Entry 8IBY (electron microscopy, 3.47 A resolution); this record covers chains E and C.

Chain E:
Molecule: 5'orf RNA
From: Bombyx mori
Sequence (226 nucleotides; numbered 23 to 323; 75 numbers in that range are skipped by the numbering (no residue carries them; nothing is unmodelled there); the number before each row is that of its first residue):
    23 UGUACACGUG GUAAACACGU GACAGCAGCC CCGAUGGACG GACCGCGAGG ACCGUCAAGC
    83 CUAGCAGGUA CCUUCGGGUG GGGCCUUGCG AUACCUGCGG GCGAACCCUG UGGUCGGGUU
   143 UGCAGCCCGG CCACAGUGGG UUUUUUUCCU GUUGCAAAAA AGUCAAAUAA AGAAAA
   247 UAGACCUACU GUGCGGGGUU CCG
   297 CCGGCGCUUG GACCUGCCAG UUCUGCG
Unresolved in the structure: 158-165, 247-253, 297-303, 318-323

Chain C:
Protein: Reverse transcriptase-like protein
From: Bombyx mori
UniProtKB: V9H052 (V9H052_BOMMO); residue numbers follow UniProt; this construct covers 1-1114
Chain sequence (1114 residues; numbered 1 to 1114; the number before each row is that of its first residue):
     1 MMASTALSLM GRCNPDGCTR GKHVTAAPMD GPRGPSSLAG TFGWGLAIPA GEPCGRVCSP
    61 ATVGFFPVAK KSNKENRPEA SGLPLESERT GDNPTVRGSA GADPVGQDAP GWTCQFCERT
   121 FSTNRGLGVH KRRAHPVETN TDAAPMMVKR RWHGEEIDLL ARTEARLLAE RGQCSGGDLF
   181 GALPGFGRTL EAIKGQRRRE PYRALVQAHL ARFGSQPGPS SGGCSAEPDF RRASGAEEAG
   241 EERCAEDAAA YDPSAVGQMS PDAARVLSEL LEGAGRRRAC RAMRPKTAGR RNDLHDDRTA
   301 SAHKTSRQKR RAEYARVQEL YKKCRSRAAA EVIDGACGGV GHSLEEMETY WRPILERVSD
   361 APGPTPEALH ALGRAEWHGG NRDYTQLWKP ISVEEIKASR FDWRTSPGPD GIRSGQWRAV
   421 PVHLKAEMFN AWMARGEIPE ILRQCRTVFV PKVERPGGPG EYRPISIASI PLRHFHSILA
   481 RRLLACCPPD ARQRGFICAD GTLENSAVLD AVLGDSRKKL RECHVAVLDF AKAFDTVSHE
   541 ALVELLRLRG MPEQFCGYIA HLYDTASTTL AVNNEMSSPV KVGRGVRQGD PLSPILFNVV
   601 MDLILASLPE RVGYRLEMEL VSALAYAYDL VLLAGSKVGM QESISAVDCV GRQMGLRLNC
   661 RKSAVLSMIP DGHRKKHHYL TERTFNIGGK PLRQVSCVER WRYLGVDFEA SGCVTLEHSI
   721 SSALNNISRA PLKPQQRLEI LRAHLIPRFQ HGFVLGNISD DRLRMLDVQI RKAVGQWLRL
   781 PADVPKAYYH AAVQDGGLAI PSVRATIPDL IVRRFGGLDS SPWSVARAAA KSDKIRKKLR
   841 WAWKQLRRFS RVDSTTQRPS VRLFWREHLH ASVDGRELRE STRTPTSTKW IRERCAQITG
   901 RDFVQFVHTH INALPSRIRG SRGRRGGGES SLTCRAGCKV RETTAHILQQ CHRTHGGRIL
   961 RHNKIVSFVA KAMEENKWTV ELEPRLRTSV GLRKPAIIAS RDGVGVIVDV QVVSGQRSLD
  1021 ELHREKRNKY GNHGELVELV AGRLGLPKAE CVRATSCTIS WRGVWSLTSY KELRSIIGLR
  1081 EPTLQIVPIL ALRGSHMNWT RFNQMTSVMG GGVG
Unresolved in the structure: 1-304, 375-384, 1108-1114
Sequence notes: conflict Tyr628 (Asp in V9H052), Ala996 (Asp in V9H052)
Metal / ion sites: Zn2+: Cys934, Cys938, His946, Cys951

How chain E and chain C interact:
Pairs across the interface (67):
  C45(E) with Arg840(C), base contact
  C51(E) with Arg848(C), salt bridge to the phosphate
  C52(E) with Arg848(C), salt bridge to the phosphate
  C53(E) with His868(C), salt bridge to the phosphate
  C54(E) with Lys786(C), salt bridge to the phosphate
  G55(E) with Arg764(C), hydrogen bond to the base; Met765(C), base contact
  A56(E) with Lys772(C), salt bridge to the phosphate
  A85(E) with Asp761(C), hydrogen bond to the sugar; Arg764(C), hydrogen bond to the base
  G86(E) with Asp761(C), phosphate contact; Met765(C), sugar contact
  C87(E) with Glu699(C), hydrogen bond to the sugar; Ser759(C), hydrogen bond to the phosphate; Asp761(C), phosphate contact; Arg762(C), hydrogen bond to the phosphate
  A88(E) with Ser696(C), sugar contact; Cys697(C), hydrogen bond to the sugar; Glu699(C), sugar contact
  G89(E) with Ser696(C), sugar contact
  G98(E) with Lys837(C), hydrogen bond to the sugar
  G99(E) with Lys837(C), salt bridge to the phosphate
  G121(E) with His718(C), hydrogen bond to the sugar
  U141(E) with Tyr350(C), sugar contact; Gly460(C), hydrogen bond to the sugar; Arg661(C), salt bridge to the phosphate; Lys662(C), salt bridge to the phosphate
  U142(E) with Tyr350(C), sugar contact; Ile354(C), phosphate contact; Arg357(C), phosphate contact; Lys532(C), salt bridge to the phosphate; Arg661(C), salt bridge to the phosphate
  U143(E) with Arg357(C), salt bridge to the phosphate; Arg657(C), salt bridge to the phosphate; Arg661(C), base contact
  G144(E) with Lys690(C), hydrogen bond to the base
  C148(E) with Gly457(C), hydrogen bond to the sugar
  C149(E) with Gly457(C), sugar contact
  U175(E) with Ser306(C), phosphate contact
  G176(E) with Ser306(C), hydrogen bond to the phosphate
  C177(E) with Arg310(C), salt bridge to the phosphate
  A178(E) with Arg310(C), salt bridge to the phosphate
  A179(E) with Tyr314(C), hydrogen bond to the base; Lys733(C), base contact
  A180(E) with Arg311(C), hydrogen bond to the base; Tyr314(C), base contact
  A181(E) with Arg311(C), hydrogen bond to the base
  U256(E) with Gly956(C), phosphate contact; Leu960(C), phosphate contact
  G257(E) with Ile959(C), phosphate contact; Leu960(C), phosphate contact; Asn963(C), hydrogen bond to the phosphate
  U258(E) with Asn963(C), phosphate contact; Ser967(C), phosphate contact; Lys971(C), hydrogen bond to the sugar; Glu974(C), base contact
  U265(E) with Arg311(C), hydrogen bond to the base
  U266(E) with Lys733(C), hydrogen bond to the base; Thr899(C), sugar contact; Arg901(C), hydrogen bond to the base
  C267(E) with Lys733(C), hydrogen bond to the sugar; Ala896(C), phosphate contact
  C268(E) with Ala896(C), phosphate contact
  G269(E) with Lys322(C), phosphate contact
  G307(E) with Lys964(C), phosphate contact; Arg1093(C), hydrogen bond to the sugar
  C309(E) with Met1097(C), phosphate contact
Interface residues without a listed pair, chain E (42 interface residues in all): G90, G140, A182, A308
Interface residues without a listed pair, chain C (55 interface residues in all): Thr305, Arg307, Gly458, Arg584, Tyr679, Arg693, Thr715, Asn757, Val768, Gln897, Ala970

Overview:
The interface between chain E and chain C involves 42 residues on one side and 55 on the other, with 23
hydrogen bonds and 14 salt bridges. Polar pairs include G55(E)-Arg764(C), A85(E)-Arg764(C) and
G144(E)-Lys690(C). Cys934(C), Cys938(C), His946(C) and Cys951(C) form the Zn2+ site.
Chain E is 5'orf RNA and chain C is Reverse transcriptase-like protein, both from Bombyx mori; the structure,
Structure of R2 with 5'ORF, was determined by electron microscopy together with 8IBW, 8IBX and 8IBZ from the
same study.
